3HN1 - chain A; structure by X-ray diffraction, 2.10 A resolution.

# Chain A
Protein: Tetanus toxin
Source organism: Clostridium tetani
Notes: EC 3.4.24.68; fragment: Receptor binding domain
UniProt: P04958 (TETX_CLOTE); residue numbers follow UniProt; this construct covers 866-1315
Sequence (450 residues; row label = number of the first residue in the row):
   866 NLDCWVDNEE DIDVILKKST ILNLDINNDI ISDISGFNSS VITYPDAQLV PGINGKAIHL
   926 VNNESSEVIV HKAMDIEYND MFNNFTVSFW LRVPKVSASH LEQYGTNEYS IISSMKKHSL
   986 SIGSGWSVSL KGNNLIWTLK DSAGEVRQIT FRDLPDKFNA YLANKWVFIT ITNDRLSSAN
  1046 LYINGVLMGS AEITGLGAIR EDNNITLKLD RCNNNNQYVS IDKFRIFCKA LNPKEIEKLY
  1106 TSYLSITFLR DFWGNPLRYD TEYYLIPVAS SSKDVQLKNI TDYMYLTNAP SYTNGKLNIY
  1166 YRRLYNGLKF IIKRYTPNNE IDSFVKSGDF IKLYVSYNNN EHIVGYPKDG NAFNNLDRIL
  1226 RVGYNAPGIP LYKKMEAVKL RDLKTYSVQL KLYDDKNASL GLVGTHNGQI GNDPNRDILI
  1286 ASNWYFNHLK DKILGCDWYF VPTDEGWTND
Not modelled in the structure: 871-874, 982-985
Cystine bridges: Cys869-Cys1093
Ligand contacts: alpha-D-galactopyranose (GLA): Asp1222, Thr1270, His1271, Ile1285, Trp1289, Tyr1290
Reported in the primary citation:
  - binding site for N-acetyl-alpha-neuraminic acid: Asp1147, Asp1214, Asn1216, Arg1226, Tyr1229
  - binding site for alpha-D-galactopyranose: Asp1222, Thr1270, His1271, Trp1289

# Overview
Bound to chain A: alpha-D-galactopyranose. The paper reports a binding site for N-acetyl-alpha-neuraminic acid
at Asp1147, Asp1214 and Asn1216 among others; a binding site for alpha-D-galactopyranose at Asp1222, Thr1270
and His1271 among others.
Chain A is Tetanus toxin (Clostridium tetani); the structure, Crystal structure of HCR/T complexed with GT2
and lactose, was determined by X-ray diffraction together with 3HMY from the same study.
